Entry 8T1L (electron microscopy, 4.83 A resolution (low resolution: residue-level contacts below are approximate; hydrogen-bond / salt-bridge calls are withheld)); this record covers chains I and W of the 26 polymer chains in the assembly.

# Chain I
Molecule: Mediator of RNA polymerase II transcription subunit 14
From: Mus musculus
UniProt: A2ABV5 (MED14_MOUSE); numbering as in UniProt (aligned over 1-1459)
Amino-acid sequence (1459 residues; numbered 1 to 1459; the number before each row is that of its first residue):
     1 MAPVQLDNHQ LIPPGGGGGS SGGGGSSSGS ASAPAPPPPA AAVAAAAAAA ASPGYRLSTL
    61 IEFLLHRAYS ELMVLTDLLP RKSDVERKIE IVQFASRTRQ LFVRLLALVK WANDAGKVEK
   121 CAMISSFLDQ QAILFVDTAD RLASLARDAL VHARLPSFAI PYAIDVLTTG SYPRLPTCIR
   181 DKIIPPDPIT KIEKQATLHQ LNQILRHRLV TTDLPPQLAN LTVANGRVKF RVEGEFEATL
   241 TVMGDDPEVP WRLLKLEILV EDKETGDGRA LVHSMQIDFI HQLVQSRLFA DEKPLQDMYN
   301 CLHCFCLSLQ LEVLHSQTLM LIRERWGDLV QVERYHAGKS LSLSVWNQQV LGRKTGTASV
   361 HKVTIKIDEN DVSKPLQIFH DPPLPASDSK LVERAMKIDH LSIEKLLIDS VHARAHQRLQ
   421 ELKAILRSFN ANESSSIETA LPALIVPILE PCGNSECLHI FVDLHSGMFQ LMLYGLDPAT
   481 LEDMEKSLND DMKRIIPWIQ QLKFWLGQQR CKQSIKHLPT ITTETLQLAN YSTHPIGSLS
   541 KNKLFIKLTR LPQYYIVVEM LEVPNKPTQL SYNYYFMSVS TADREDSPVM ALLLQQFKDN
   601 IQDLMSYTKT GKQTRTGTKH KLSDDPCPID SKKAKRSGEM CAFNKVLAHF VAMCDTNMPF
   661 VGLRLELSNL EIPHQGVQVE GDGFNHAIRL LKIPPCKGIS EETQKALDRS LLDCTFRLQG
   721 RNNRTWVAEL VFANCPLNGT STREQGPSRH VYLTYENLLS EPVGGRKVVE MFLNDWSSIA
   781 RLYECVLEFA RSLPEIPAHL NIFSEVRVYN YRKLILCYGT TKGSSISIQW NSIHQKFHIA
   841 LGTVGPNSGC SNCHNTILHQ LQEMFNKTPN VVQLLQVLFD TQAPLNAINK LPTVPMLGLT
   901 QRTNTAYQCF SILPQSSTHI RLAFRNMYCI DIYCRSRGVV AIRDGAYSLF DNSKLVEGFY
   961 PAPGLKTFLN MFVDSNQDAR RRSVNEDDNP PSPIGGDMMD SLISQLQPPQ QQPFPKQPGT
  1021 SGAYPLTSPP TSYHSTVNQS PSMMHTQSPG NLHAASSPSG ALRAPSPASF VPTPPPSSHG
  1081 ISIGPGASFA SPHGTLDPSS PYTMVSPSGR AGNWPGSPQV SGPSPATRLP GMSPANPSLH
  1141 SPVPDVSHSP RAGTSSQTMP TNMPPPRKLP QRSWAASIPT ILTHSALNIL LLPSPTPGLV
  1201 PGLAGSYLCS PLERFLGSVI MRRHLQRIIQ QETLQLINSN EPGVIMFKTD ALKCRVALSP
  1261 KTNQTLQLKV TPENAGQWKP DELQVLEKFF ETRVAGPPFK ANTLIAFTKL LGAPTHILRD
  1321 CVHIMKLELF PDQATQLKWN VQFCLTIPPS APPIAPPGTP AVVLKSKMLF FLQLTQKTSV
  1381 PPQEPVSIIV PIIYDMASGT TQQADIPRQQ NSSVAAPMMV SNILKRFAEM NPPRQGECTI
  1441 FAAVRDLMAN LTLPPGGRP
Disordered / not traced: 1-55, 243-247, 265-270, 355-357, 431-436, 452-455, 581-586, 612-640, 761-766, 800-801, 980-1163, 1181-1184, 1274-1280, 1333-1335, 1379-1385, 1398-1400, 1405-1410, 1431-1433, 1451-1459
UniProt features mapped onto this chain:
  - motif: L75 to L79 (LXXLL motif 1), L1187 to L1191 (LXXLL motif 2)
  - modified residue (Phosphoserine): S623, S992, S1117, S1124, S1133, S1141, S1149

# Chain W
Molecule: Mediator of RNA polymerase II transcription subunit 28
From: Mus musculus
UniProt: Q920D3 (MED28_MOUSE); numbering as in UniProt (aligned over 1-178)
Amino-acid sequence (178 residues; each row starts with the number of its first residue):
     1 MAASLGGMFT GQPPGPPPPP PGLPGQASLL QAAPGAPRPS NSTLVDELES SFEACFASLV
    61 SQDYVNGTDQ EEIRTGVDQC IQKFLDIARQ TECFFLQKRL QLSVQKPDQV IKEDVSELRS
   121 ELQRKDALVQ KHLTKLRHWQ QVLEDINVQH KKPADMPQGS LAFLEQASAN IPAPLKQT
Disordered / not traced: 1-31, 151-178
Disulfides: C55-C80

# How chain I and chain W interact
Pairs across the interface (19):
  P736(I) with A33(W); P34(W)
  L737(I) with A33(W)
  N738(I) with A33(W)
  F803(I) with A32(W)
  G845(I) with A57(W)
  P846(I) with A57(W)
  G849(I) with D63(W)
  C850(I) with S58(W); S61(W); D63(W); Y64(W); V65(W)
  N889(I) with N66(W)
  K890(I) with D63(W); Y64(W)
  P892(I) with Y64(W)
  V894(I) with G67(W)
  P895(I) with Y64(W)
Also at the interface, not in a pair above, chain I (18 interface residues in all): G739, T740, S825, L841, S848
Also at the interface, not in a pair above, chain W (16 interface residues in all): R38, A54, E72, T75, Q79

# Overview
Chain I and chain W form an interface of 18 and 16 residues respectively.
Here chain I is Mediator of RNA polymerase II transcription subunit 14 and chain W is Mediator of RNA
polymerase II transcription subunit 28, both from Mus musculus. Entry 8T1L (Atomic model of the mammalian
mouse Mediator complex with CKM module) was determined by electron microscopy, deposited together with 8T9D
and 8T1I.
